2J44 - chain A; structure by X-ray diffraction, 2.10 A resolution.

== Chain A ==
Name: Alkaline amylopullulanase
Source organism: Streptococcus pneumoniae
Notes: fragment: carbohydrate-binding module, residues 135-312, 314, 316-353
Reference sequence: Q97SQ7 (Q97SQ7_STRPN); the construct has insertions or renumbered stretches relative to UniProt, so the offset changes along the chain: 7-184 = UniProt 135-312; 186-223 = UniProt 316-353
Amino-acid sequence (217 residues; row label = number of the first residue in the row):
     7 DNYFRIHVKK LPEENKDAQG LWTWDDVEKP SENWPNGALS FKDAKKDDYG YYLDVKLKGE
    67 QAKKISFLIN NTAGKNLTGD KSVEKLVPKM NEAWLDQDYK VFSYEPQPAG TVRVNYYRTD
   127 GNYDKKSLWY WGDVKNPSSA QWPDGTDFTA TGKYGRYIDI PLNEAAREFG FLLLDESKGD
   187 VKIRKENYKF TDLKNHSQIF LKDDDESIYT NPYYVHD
Ion coordination: Zn2+ site 1: Asp60, His222; Zn2+ site 2 near Asp153 (its only coordinating residue here); Zn2+ site 3: Asp198, His202

== Summary ==
Asp60 and His222 form the Zn2+ site 1. Asp198 and His202 coordinate Zn2+ site 3.
Chain A is Alkaline amylopullulanase (Streptococcus pneumoniae); the structure, Alpha-glucan binding by a
streptococcal virulence factor, was determined by X-ray diffraction together with 2J43 from the same study.
